Entry 3VSX (X-ray diffraction, 2.80 A resolution); this record covers chain A.

Chain A:
Molecule: Renin
From: Homo sapiens
Notes: EC 3.4.23.15
UniProt: P00797 (RENI_HUMAN); residues 1-340 here correspond to UniProt positions 67-406 (UniProt number = residue number + 66)
Chain sequence (340 residues; row label = number of the first residue in the row):
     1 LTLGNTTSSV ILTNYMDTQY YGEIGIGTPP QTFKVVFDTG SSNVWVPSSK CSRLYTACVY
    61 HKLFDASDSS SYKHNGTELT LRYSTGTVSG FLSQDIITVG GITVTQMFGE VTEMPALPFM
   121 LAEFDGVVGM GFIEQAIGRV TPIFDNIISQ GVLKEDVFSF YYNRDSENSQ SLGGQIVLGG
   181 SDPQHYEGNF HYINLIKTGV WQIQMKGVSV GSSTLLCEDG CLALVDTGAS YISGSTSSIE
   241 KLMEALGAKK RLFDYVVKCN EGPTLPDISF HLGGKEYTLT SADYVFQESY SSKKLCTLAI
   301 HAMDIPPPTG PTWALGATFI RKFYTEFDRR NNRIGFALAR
Disulfide bonds: Cys-51/Cys-58, Cys-217/Cys-221, Cys-259/Cys-296
Glycans and other covalent adducts: N-acetylglucosamine (NAG) linked to Asn-75
Ligand contacts: R32 ((2S,4S,5S)-5-amino-N-(3-amino-2,2-dimethyl-3-oxopropyl)-6-[4-(2-chlorophenyl)-2,2-dimethyl-5-oxopiperazin-1-yl]-4-hydroxy-2-(propan-2-yl)hexanamide): Gln-19, Val-36, Asp-38, Gly-40, Ser-41, Ser-42, Arg-82, Tyr-83, Ser-84, Thr-85, Pro-118, Phe-119, Leu-121, Ala-122, Phe-124, Val-127, Gln-135, Ile-137, Leu-224, Asp-226, Gly-228, Ala-229, Ser-230, Ile-305, Thr-309
Curated features (UniProtKB/Swiss-Prot):
  - active site: Asp-38, Asp-226
  - glycosylation (N-linked (GlcNAc...) asparagine): Asn-5, Asn-75

In short:
Bound to chain A: compound R32. N-acetylglucosamine is covalently linked to Asn-75. UniProt lists active-site
residues Asp-38 and Asp-226.
Chain A is Renin (Homo sapiens); the structure, Human renin in complex with compound 18, was determined by
X-ray diffraction (same publication as 3VSW).
